PDB entry 4E5M | X-ray diffraction, 1.85 A resolution | chains A and B

== Chain A (and B) ==
Protein: Thermostable phosphite dehydrogenase
Source organism: Pseudomonas stutzeri
Notes: chain B of this document is another copy of the same molecule, construct and numbering; everything in this record applies to it too
Sequence (329 residues; each row starts with the number of its first residue):
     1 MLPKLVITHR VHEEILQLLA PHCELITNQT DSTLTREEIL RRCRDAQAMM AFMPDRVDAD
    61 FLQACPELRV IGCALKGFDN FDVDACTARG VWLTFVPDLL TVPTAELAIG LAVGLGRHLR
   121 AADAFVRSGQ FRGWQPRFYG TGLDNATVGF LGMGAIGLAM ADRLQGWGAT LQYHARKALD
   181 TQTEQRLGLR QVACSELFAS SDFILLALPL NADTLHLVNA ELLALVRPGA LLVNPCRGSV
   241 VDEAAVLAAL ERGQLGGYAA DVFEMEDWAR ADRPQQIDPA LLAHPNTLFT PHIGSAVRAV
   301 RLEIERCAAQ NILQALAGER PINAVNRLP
Residues lining bound ligands: NADP (NAP; NADP nicotinamide-adenine-dinucleotide phosphate): K76, G77, D79, L100, T101, T104, M153, G154, A155, I156, G157, R176, A207, L208, P209, N211, D213, T214, P235, C236, R237, D261, V262, H292, G294, S295
Reported in the primary citation:
  - conformationally variable residues (side-chain flip): R176
  - binding site for NADP: R176
  - specificity-determining residues: R176

== Interface between chain A and chain B ==
Pairs across the interface - 128 pairs, chain A then chain B:
  H9(A) - W134(B)
  D31(A) - Q135(B)  hydrogen bond (backbone-side chain)
  D31(A) - P136(B)
  T33(A) - W134(B)
  F52(A) - W134(B)  hydrophobic
  M53(A) - W134(B)  hydrophobic
  P54(A) - W134(B)
  V102(A) - D144(B)
  P103(A) - R117(B)  hydrogen bond (backbone-side chain)
  E106(A) - V113(B)
  E106(A) - G142(B)
  E106(A) - L143(B)  hydrogen bond (side chain-backbone)
  E106(A) - D144(B)  hydrogen bond (side chain-backbone)
  E106(A) - W167(B)
  L107(A) - R117(B)
  I109(A) - W167(B)  hydrophobic
  G110(A) - V113(B)
  V113(A) - E106(B)
  V113(A) - G110(B)
  R117(A) - P103(B)  hydrogen bond (side chain-backbone)
  R117(A) - L107(B)
  R117(A) - I293(B)  hydrogen bond (side chain-backbone)
  R117(A) - G294(B)  hydrogen bond (side chain-backbone)
  R117(A) - V297(B)
  L119(A) - L111(B)  hydrophobic
  L119(A) - L119(B)  hydrophobic
  L119(A) - T290(B)
  R120(A) - D123(B)
  R120(A) - R127(B)
  A122(A) - F289(B)
  A122(A) - T290(B)
  A122(A) - P291(B)
  A122(A) - I293(B)  hydrophobic
  D123(A) - R120(B)  salt bridge
  D123(A) - L288(B)
  D123(A) - F289(B)  hydrogen bond (side chain-backbone)
  F125(A) - P291(B)  hydrophobic
  V126(A) - F263(B)  hydrophobic
  V126(A) - I277(B)  hydrophobic
  V126(A) - L282(B)
  V126(A) - F289(B)  hydrophobic
  V126(A) - T290(B)
  V126(A) - P291(B)
  R127(A) - R120(B)
  R127(A) - L282(B)  hydrogen bond (side chain-backbone)
  F131(A) - F263(B)  hydrophobic
  F131(A) - M265(B)
  F131(A) - E266(B)
  F131(A) - I277(B)  hydrophobic
  F131(A) - P291(B)  hydrophobic
  G133(A) - E266(B)
  W134(A) - H9(B)
  W134(A) - M53(B)  hydrophobic
  W134(A) - P54(B)
  W134(A) - E266(B)
  W134(A) - H292(B)
  Q135(A) - P291(B)
  Q135(A) - I293(B)
  P136(A) - D31(B)
  R137(A) - I293(B)
  F138(A) - P291(B)  hydrophobic
  F138(A) - I293(B)  hydrophobic
  F138(A) - A296(B)
  Y139(A) - A296(B)
  Y139(A) - V297(B)
  Y139(A) - R301(B)
  G140(A) - A296(B)  hydrogen bond (backbone-backbone)
  G140(A) - V297(B)
  G140(A) - R298(B)  hydrogen bond (backbone-backbone)
  G142(A) - E106(B)
  G142(A) - V297(B)
  L143(A) - E106(B)  hydrogen bond (backbone-side chain)
  D144(A) - V102(B)
  D144(A) - E106(B)  hydrogen bond (backbone-side chain)
  D162(A) - G166(B)
  R163(A) - R163(B)
  R163(A) - G166(B)
  R163(A) - W167(B)  hydrogen bond (backbone-side chain)
  G166(A) - D162(B)
  G166(A) - R163(B)
  W167(A) - E106(B)
  W167(A) - I109(B)  hydrophobic
  W167(A) - R163(B)  hydrogen bond (side chain-backbone)
  F263(A) - V126(B)  hydrophobic
  F263(A) - F131(B)  hydrophobic
  M265(A) - F131(B)
  M265(A) - R132(B)
  E266(A) - F131(B)
  E266(A) - W134(B)
  W268(A) - R132(B)
  I277(A) - V126(B)  hydrophobic
  L282(A) - V126(B)
  L282(A) - R127(B)  hydrogen bond (backbone-side chain)
  L282(A) - G129(B)
  H284(A) - R127(B)
  T287(A) - R127(B)  hydrogen bond
  L288(A) - D123(B)
  L288(A) - R127(B)
  F289(A) - A122(B)
  F289(A) - D123(B)  hydrogen bond (backbone-side chain)
  F289(A) - V126(B)  hydrophobic
  F289(A) - R127(B)
  T290(A) - L119(B)
  T290(A) - A122(B)
  T290(A) - V126(B)
  P291(A) - A122(B)
  P291(A) - F125(B)  hydrophobic
  P291(A) - V126(B)
  P291(A) - F131(B)  hydrophobic
  P291(A) - F138(B)  hydrophobic
  H292(A) - W134(B)
  I293(A) - R117(B)  hydrogen bond (backbone-side chain)
  I293(A) - A122(B)  hydrophobic
  I293(A) - F138(B)  hydrophobic
  G294(A) - R117(B)  hydrogen bond (backbone-side chain)
  A296(A) - R117(B)
  A296(A) - F138(B)
  A296(A) - Y139(B)
  A296(A) - G140(B)  hydrogen bond (backbone-backbone)
  V297(A) - R117(B)
  V297(A) - G140(B)
  V297(A) - G142(B)
  R298(A) - H118(B)
  R298(A) - Y139(B)  hydrogen bond (side chain-backbone)
  R298(A) - G140(B)  hydrogen bond (backbone-backbone)
  R298(A) - T141(B)  hydrogen bond
  R301(A) - W134(B)
  R301(A) - Y139(B)
Other interface residues (no listed pair), chain A (65 interface residues in all): R10, H12, T30, L111, G129, R132, L281, S295, E305
Other interface residues (no listed pair), chain B (60 interface residues in all): T33, F52, G133, R137, A283, S295

== Overview ==
65 residues of chain A face 60 of chain B across their interface; the contacts include 24 hydrogen bonds and 1
salt bridge. Polar pairs include D123(A)-R120(B), D31(A)-Q135(B) and P103(A)-R117(B). Ligands of chain A:
NADP. From the paper: a binding site for NADP at R176(A); the specificity determinant R176(A).
Both chains are Thermostable phosphite dehydrogenase (Pseudomonas stutzeri). Entry 4E5M (Thermostable
phosphite dehydrogenase E175A/A176R in complex with NADP) was determined by X-ray diffraction (same
publication as 4E5K, 4E5N, 4E5P and 4EBF).
